Entry 3OO5 (X-ray diffraction, 2.10 A resolution); this record covers chains A and B.

# Chain A
Name: Hemoglobin subunit alpha
Organism: Homo sapiens
UniProtKB: P69905 (HBA_HUMAN); residues 1-141 here correspond to UniProt positions 2-142 (UniProt number = residue number + 1)
Amino-acid sequence (141 residues; each row starts with the number of its first residue):
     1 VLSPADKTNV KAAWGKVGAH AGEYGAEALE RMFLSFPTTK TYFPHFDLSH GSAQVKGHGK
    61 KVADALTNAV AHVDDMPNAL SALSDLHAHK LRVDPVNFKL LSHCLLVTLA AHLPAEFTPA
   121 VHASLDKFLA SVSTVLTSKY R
Disordered / not traced: 141
Ion coordination: Nitriheme Fe: His87 (together with nitrite ion)
Small-molecule neighbours:
  - nitrite ion (NO2): Leu29, Phe43, His58, Val62, His87, Leu101
  - Nitriheme (NTE; [3,3'-{7-ethenyl-3,8,13,17-tetramethyl-12-[(E)-2-nitroethenyl]porphyrin-2,18-diyl-kappa~4~N~21~,N~22~,N~23~,N~24~}dipro panoato(2-)]iron): Met32, Thr39, Tyr42, Phe43, His45, Phe46, His58, Lys61, Val62, Ala65, Leu66, Leu83, Leu86, His87, Leu91, Val93, Asn97, Phe98, Leu101, Ser102, Leu105, Leu129, Val132, Ser133, Leu136
Curated features (UniProtKB/Swiss-Prot):
  - binding site (O2): His58
  - binding site (heme b): His87
  - site: Thr8, Asn9 (Microbial infection: Cleavage), Lys11 (Not glycated), Ala13, Trp14 (Microbial infection: Cleavage), Tyr24, Gly25 (Microbial infection: Cleavage), Leu29, Glu30 (Microbial infection: Cleavage), His45, Phe46 (Microbial infection: Cleavage), Asp47, Leu48 (Microbial infection: Cleavage), Ser52, Ala53 (Microbial infection: Cleavage), Val55, Lys56 (Microbial infection: Cleavage), Lys56 (Not glycated), Gly59, Lys60 (Microbial infection: Cleavage), Lys60 (Not glycated), Lys90 (Not glycated), Leu91, Arg92 (Microbial infection: Cleavage), Lys99 (Not glycated), Leu106, Val107 (Microbial infection: Cleavage), Thr108, Leu109 (Microbial infection: Cleavage), Val121, His122 (Microbial infection: Cleavage), Ser133, Thr134 (Microbial infection: Cleavage)
  - modified residue: Ser3 (Phosphoserine), Lys7 (N6-succinyllysine), Thr8 (Phosphothreonine), Lys11 (N6-succinyllysine), Lys16 (N6-acetyllysine), Tyr24 (Phosphotyrosine), Ser35 (Phosphoserine), Lys40 (N6-succinyllysine), Ser49 (Phosphoserine), Ser102 (Phosphoserine), Thr108 (Phosphothreonine), Ser124 (Phosphoserine), Ser131 (Phosphoserine), Thr134 (Phosphothreonine), Thr137 (Phosphothreonine), Ser138 (Phosphoserine)
  - glycosylation (N-linked (Glc) (glycation) lysine): Lys7, Lys16, Lys40, Lys61

# Chain B
Name: Hemoglobin subunit beta
Organism: Homo sapiens
UniProtKB: P68871 (HBB_HUMAN); residues 1-146 here correspond to UniProt positions 2-147 (UniProt number = residue number + 1)
Amino-acid sequence (146 residues; each row starts with the number of its first residue):
     1 VHLTPEEKSA VTALWGKVNV DEVGGEALGR LLVVYPWTQR FFESFGDLST PDAVMGNPKV
    61 KAHGKKVLGA FSDGLAHLDN LKGTFATLSE LHCDKLHVDP ENFRLLGNVL VCVLAHHFGK
   121 EFTPPVQAAY QKVVAGVANA LAHKYH
Disordered / not traced: 144-146
Ion coordination: Nitriheme Fe near His92 (its only coordinating residue here)
Small-molecule neighbours: Nitriheme (NTE; [3,3'-{7-ethenyl-3,8,13,17-tetramethyl-12-[(E)-2-nitroethenyl]porphyrin-2,18-diyl-kappa~4~N~21~,N~22~,N~23~,N~24~}dipro panoato(2-)]iron): Thr38, Phe41, Phe42, His63, Lys66, Val67, Ala70, Phe71, Leu88, Leu91, His92, Leu96, Val98, Asn102, Phe103, Leu106, Gly107, Val134, Val137, Ala138, Leu141
Curated features (UniProtKB/Swiss-Prot):
  - binding site ((2R)-2,3-bisphosphoglycerate): Val1, His2, Lys82, His143
  - binding site (heme b): His63, His92
  - site: Glu7, Lys8 (Microbial infection: Cleavage), Gly25, Glu26 (Microbial infection: Cleavage), Gly29, Arg30 (Microbial infection: Cleavage), Tyr35, Pro36 (Microbial infection: Cleavage), Trp37, Thr38 (Microbial infection: Cleavage), Phe45, Gly46 (Microbial infection: Cleavage), Asp52, Ala53 (Microbial infection: Cleavage), Gly56, Asn57 (Microbial infection: Cleavage), Lys59 (Not glycated), Phe71, Ser72 (Microbial infection: Cleavage), Gly74, Leu75 (Microbial infection: Cleavage), Lys82 (Not glycated), Thr84, Phe85 (Microbial infection: Cleavage), His92, Cys93 (Microbial infection: Cleavage), Lys95 (Not glycated), Arg104, Leu105 (Microbial infection: Cleavage), Leu110, Val111 (Microbial infection: Cleavage), Gly119, Lys120 (Microbial infection: Cleavage), Phe122, Thr123 (Microbial infection: Cleavage), Ala128, Ala129 (Microbial infection: Cleavage) and 2 more in UniProt
  - modified residue: Val1 (N-acetylvaline), Ser9 (Phosphoserine), Thr12 (Phosphothreonine), Ser44 (Phosphoserine), Thr50 (Phosphothreonine), Lys59 (N6-acetyllysine), Lys82 (N6-acetyllysine), Thr87 (Phosphothreonine), Cys93 (S-nitrosocysteine), Lys144 (N6-acetyllysine)
  - glycosylation: Val1 (N-linked (Glc) (glycation) valine), Lys8 (N-linked (Glc) (glycation) lysine), Lys17 (N-linked (Glc) (glycation) lysine), Lys66 (N-linked (Glc) (glycation) lysine), Lys120 (N-linked (Glc) (glycation) lysine), Lys144 (N-linked (Glc) (glycation) lysine)

# How chain A and chain B interact
Residue-residue contacts (39):
  Glu30(A) with Pro124(B)
  Arg31(A) with Phe122(B), hydrogen bond (side chain-backbone); Thr123(B); Pro124(B); Gln127(B)
  Leu34(A) with Pro124(B); Pro125(B); Ala128(B)
  Ser35(A) with Gln127(B); Ala128(B), hydrogen bond (side chain-backbone); Gln131(B)
  Phe36(A) with Gln131(B)
  His103(A) with Asn108(B); Val111(B); Cys112(B); Gln127(B); Gln131(B), hydrogen bond
  Cys104(A) with Gln127(B)
  Val107(A) with Val111(B), hydrophobic; Ala115(B); Gln127(B)
  Ala110(A) with Cys112(B); Ala115(B); His116(B)
  Ala111(A) with Ala115(B); Gly119(B); Lys120(B)
  Pro114(A) with His116(B), hydrogen bond (backbone-side chain)
  Phe117(A) with Arg30(B), hydrogen bond (backbone-side chain); His116(B)
  Thr118(A) with Arg30(B)
  Pro119(A) with Arg30(B); Val33(B); Met55(B), hydrophobic
  His122(A) with Arg30(B), hydrogen bond; Val34(B)
  Ala123(A) with Val34(B)
  Asp126(A) with Val34(B); Tyr35(B), hydrogen bond
Also at the interface, not in a pair above, chain A (22 interface residues in all): Lys99, Leu106, Leu113, Ala120, Lys127
Also at the interface, not in a pair above, chain B (22 interface residues in all): Pro51, Glu101, Arg104

# In short
Chain A and chain B each contribute 22 residues to their interface; the contacts include 7 hydrogen bonds.
Polar pairs include Arg31(A)-Phe122(B), Ser35(A)-Ala128(B) and His103(A)-Gln131(B). Bound to chain A:
Nitriheme and nitrite ion. Chain B binds Nitriheme.
Chain A is Hemoglobin subunit alpha and chain B is Hemoglobin subunit beta, both from Homo sapiens; the
structure, R-state human hemoglobin: nitriheme modified, was determined by X-ray diffraction together with
3ONZ and 3OO4 from the same study.
